Entry 7G94 (X-ray diffraction, 1.47 A resolution); this record covers chains A and B.

[Chain A]
Protein: Transforming protein RhoA
Organism: Homo sapiens
Notes: EC 3.6.5.2
UniProtKB: P61586 (RHOA_HUMAN); residues 1-184 here = UniProt positions 1-184
Chain sequence (185 residues; row label = number of the first residue in the row; numbering starts at 0):
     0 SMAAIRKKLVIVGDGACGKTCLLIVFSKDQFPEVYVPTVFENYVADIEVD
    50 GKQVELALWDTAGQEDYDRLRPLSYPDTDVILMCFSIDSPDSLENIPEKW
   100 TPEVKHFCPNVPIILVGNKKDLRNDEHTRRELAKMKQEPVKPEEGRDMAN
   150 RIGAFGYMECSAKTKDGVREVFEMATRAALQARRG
Not modelled in the structure: 0-2, 181-184
Sequence notes: expression tag (0)
Curated features (UniProtKB/Swiss-Prot):
  - region: A61 to D78 (Switch II region)
  - motif: Y34 to Y42 (Effector region)
  - binding site (GTP): G12 to T19, F30 to T37, D59 to Q63, N117 to D120, S160 to K162
  - modified residue: Y34 (Microbial infection: O-AMP-tyrosine), T37 (Microbial infection: O-AMP-threonine), N41 (Microbial infection: ADP-ribosylasparagine), Q63 (5-glutamyl serotonin)
  - glycosylation: Y34 (Microbial infection: O-linked (GlcNAc) tyrosine), T37 (Microbial infection: O-alpha-linked (GlcNAc) threonine)
  - cross-link: K135 (Glycyl lysine isopeptide (Lys-Gly) (interchain with G-Cter in ubiquitin))
  - natural variant: E47 (E47K: In EDFAOB), P71 (P71S: In EDFAOB)
  - mutagenesis: G14 (G14V: Increased Rho protein signal transduction. Constitutively active), T19 (T19N: Decreased Rho protein signal transduction. Decreased substrate adhesion-dependent cell spreading. Decreased stress fibers assembly. Decreased cytoplasmic microtubule organization), Y34 (Y34A: Abolishes interaction with DGKQ; Y34F: Abolishes AMPylation by Haemophilus IbpA), T37 (T37A: Abolished monoglucosylation by C.difficile toxin TcdA. Abolished O-GlcNAcylation by C.novyi toxin TcdA), Q63 (Q63L: Causes constitutive activation), K135 (K135R: Reduced FBXL19-mediated ubiquitination and subsequent degradation)
Ligand contacts: (2P)-5-fluoro-2-(1H-pyrazol-5-yl)pyridine (ZC9): D67, R70, P71, P101, E102, H105, F106

[Chain B]
Protein: Rho guanine nucleotide exchange factor 2
Organism: Homo sapiens
UniProtKB: Q92974 (ARHG2_HUMAN); residues 206-448 here = UniProt positions 206-448
Chain sequence (245 residues; numbered 204 to 448; the number before each row is that of its first residue):
   204 SMEMDEKDFAADSWSLAVDSSFLQQHKKEVMKQQDVIYELIQTELHHVRT
   254 LKIMTRLFRTGMLEELHLEPGVVQGLFPCVDELSDIHTRFLSQLLERRRQ
   304 ALCPGSTRNFVIHRLGDLLISQFSGPSAEQMCKTYSEFCSRHSKALKLYK
   354 ELYARDKRFQQFIRKVTRPAVLKRHGVQECILLVTQRITKYPLLISRILQ
   404 HSHGIEEERQDLTTALGLVKELLSNVDEGIYQLEKGARLQEIYNR
Not modelled in the structure: 448
Sequence notes: expression tag (204-205)
Curated features (UniProtKB/Swiss-Prot):
  - modified residue: K353 (N6-acetyllysine)
  - mutagenesis: Y394 (Y394A: Reduces phosphorylation level, normal microtubule localization and activity)
Ligand contacts: (2P)-5-fluoro-2-(1H-pyrazol-5-yl)pyridine (ZC9): L396, S399, R400, Q403

[How chain A and chain B interact]
Pairs across the interface (62; chain A residue first):
  R5(A) with K376(B); E382(B), salt bridge
  K27(A) with D215(B), salt bridge
  V33(A) with S216(B); S218(B)
  Y34(A) with D215(B); S216(B); D238(B); V239(B); E242(B), hydrogen bond; R400(B), hydrogen bond
  V35(A) with R400(B), hydrogen bond (backbone-side chain)
  P36(A) with E242(B); R400(B)
  T37(A) with V239(B); E242(B), hydrogen bond; L396(B); L397(B); R400(B), hydrogen bond
  V38(A) with E242(B), hydrogen bond (backbone-side chain)
  F39(A) with K393(B), hydrogen bond (backbone-side chain)
  E40(A) with T246(B); H249(B), salt bridge; L386(B)
  N41(A) with R377(B), hydrogen bond (side chain-backbone); L386(B)
  Y42(A) with R377(B)
  V43(A) with K376(B); R377(B)
  D45(A) with K376(B), salt bridge
  E54(A) with K376(B), salt bridge
  W58(A) with E382(B); L385(B), hydrophobic; L386(B), hydrophobic; Q389(B)
  D59(A) with Q389(B), hydrogen bond (backbone-side chain)
  A61(A) with L396(B)
  G62(A) with T392(B); L396(B)
  Q63(A) with Q389(B); T392(B)
  Y66(A) with T392(B); L426(B); S427(B); D430(B)
  D67(A) with D430(B), hydrogen bond (backbone-side chain)
  R68(A) with D430(B), salt bridge; E431(B)
  L69(A) with C342(B), hydrophobic; T392(B); D430(B), hydrogen bond (backbone-side chain); I433(B), hydrophobic
  L72(A) with C342(B); H345(B); S346(B); L385(B); T388(B); Q435(B)
  S73(A) with L385(B); Q389(B), hydrogen bond
  P75(A) with L349(B), hydrophobic
  D76(A) with K353(B), salt bridge
Interface residues without a listed pair, chain A (29 interface residues in all): K7
Interface residues without a listed pair, chain B (36 interface residues in all): L219, Q381, I391, K423, V429

[Overview]
The interface between chain A and chain B involves 29 residues on one side and 36 on the other, with 12
hydrogen bonds and 7 salt bridges. Among the polar pairs are R5(A)-E382(B), K27(A)-D215(B) and E40(A)-H249(B).
Bound to chain A: (2P)-5-fluoro-2-(1H-pyrazol-5-yl)pyridine.
Chain A is Transforming protein RhoA and chain B is Rho guanine nucleotide exchange factor 2, both from Homo
sapiens; the structure, ARHGEF2 PanDDA analysis group deposition -- ARHGEF2 and RhoA in complex with
Z1575337975, was determined by X-ray diffraction.
